3JS5 - chain A; structure by X-ray diffraction, 1.94 A resolution.

# Chain A
Name: Protein tyrosine phosphatase
Organism: Entamoeba histolytica
UniProtKB: C4LSE7 (C4LSE7_ENTHI); residue numbers follow UniProt; this construct covers 1-157
Amino-acid sequence (178 residues; each row starts with the number of its first residue; numbers below 1 keep their minus sign (Met-20 is residue -20)):
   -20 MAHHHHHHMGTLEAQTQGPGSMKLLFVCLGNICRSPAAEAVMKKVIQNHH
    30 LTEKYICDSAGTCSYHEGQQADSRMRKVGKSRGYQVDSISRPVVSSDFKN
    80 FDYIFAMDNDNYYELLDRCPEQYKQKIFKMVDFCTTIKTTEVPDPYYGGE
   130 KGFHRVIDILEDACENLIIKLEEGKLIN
Not modelled in the structure: -20 to -1, 156-157
Construct notes: expression tag (-20 to 0)
Bound ions: Na+ near Ile68 (its only coordinating residue here)
From the paper describing this entry:
  - catalytic residues: Cys7, Arg13 (proposed by the authors, not directly observed)
  - catalytic residues: Asp123 (by similarity / conservation)
  - specificity-determining residues: His45 (proposed by the authors, not directly observed)

# Summary
From the paper: catalytic residues Cys7, Arg13 and Asp123; the specificity determinant His45.
Chain A is Protein tyrosine phosphatase (Entamoeba histolytica); the structure, Crystal structure of protein
tyrosine phosphatase from Entamoeba histolytica with Hepes in the active site. High ..., was determined by
X-ray diffraction (same publication as 3JVI, 3ILY and 3IDO).
